PDB entry 8RJW | electron microscopy, 2.30 A resolution | chains H and I of the 10 polymer chains in the assembly

== Chain H (and I) ==
Molecule: DNA repair protein RAD52 homolog
Source organism: Homo sapiens
Notes: chain I of this document is another copy of the same molecule, construct and numbering; everything in this record applies to it too
Reference sequence: P43351 (RAD52_HUMAN); numbering as in UniProt (aligned over 1-418)
Amino-acid sequence (418 residues; numbered 1 to 418; the number before each row is that of its first residue):
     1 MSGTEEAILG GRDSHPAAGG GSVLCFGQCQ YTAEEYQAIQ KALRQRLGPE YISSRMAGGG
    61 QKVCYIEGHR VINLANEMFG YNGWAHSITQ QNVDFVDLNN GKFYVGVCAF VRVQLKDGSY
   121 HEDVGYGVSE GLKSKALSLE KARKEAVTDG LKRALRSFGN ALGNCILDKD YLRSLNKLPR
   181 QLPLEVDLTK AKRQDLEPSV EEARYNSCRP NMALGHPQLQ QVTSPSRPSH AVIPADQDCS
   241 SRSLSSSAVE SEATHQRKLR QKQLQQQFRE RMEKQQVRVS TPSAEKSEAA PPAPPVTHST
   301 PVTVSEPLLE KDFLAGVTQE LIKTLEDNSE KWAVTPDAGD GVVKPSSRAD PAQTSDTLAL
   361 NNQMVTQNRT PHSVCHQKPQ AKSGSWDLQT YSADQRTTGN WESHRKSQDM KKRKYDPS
Not modelled in the structure: 1-35, 49-64, 163-418 (chain I: 1-66, 77-83, 89-94, 99, 114-119, 131-133, 156-418)
UniProt features mapped onto this chain:
  - DNA-binding region: K152 to R156
  - modified residue: Y104 (Phosphotyrosine), S199 (Phosphoserine), T318 (Phosphothreonine), T335 (Phosphothreonine)
  - mutagenesis: R55 (R55A: Abolishes ssDNA-binding), Y65 (Y65A: Moderately defective in both ss and dsDNA-binding), K152 (K152A: Abolishes ssDNA-binding), R153 (R153A: Moderately defective in both ss and dsDNA-binding), R156 (R156A: Moderately defective in both ss and dsDNA-binding)
From the paper describing this entry:
  - binding site for ssDNA: R55, K152

== Interface between chain H and chain I ==
Residue-residue contacts (26):
  Q40(H) - N76(I)
  R44(H) - N73(I)
  F95(H) - K135(I)
  C108(H) - L139(I)  hydrophobic
  F110(H) - I88(I)  hydrophobic
  F110(H) - R143(I)
  Y120(H) - A85(I)
  Y120(H) - H86(I)  hydrogen bond (backbone-backbone)
  Y120(H) - S87(I)
  H121(H) - W84(I)  hydrogen bond (side chain-backbone)
  H121(H) - A85(I)
  H121(H) - H86(I)
  E122(H) - H86(I)  hydrogen bond (backbone-side chain)
  E122(H) - S87(I)
  E122(H) - I88(I)
  D123(H) - H86(I)  salt bridge
  V124(H) - R143(I)
  Y126(H) - K135(I)
  Y126(H) - A136(I)  hydrophobic
  R153(H) - R143(I)
  R153(H) - K144(I)
  S157(H) - I72(I)
  S157(H) - W84(I)
  F158(H) - I72(I)
  G159(H) - I72(I)
  N160(H) - H69(I)  hydrogen bond
Also at the interface, not in a pair above, chain H (18 interface residues in all): D94, S119
Also at the interface, not in a pair above, chain I (15 interface residues in all): E140

== Summary ==
18 residues of chain H and 15 residues of chain I are in contact; the contacts include 4 hydrogen bonds and 1
salt bridge. Polar pairs include D123(H)-H86(I), H121(H)-W84(I) and E122(H)-H86(I). Curated annotation
(UniProt) lists a DNA-binding region and 5 mutagenesis sites on chain H. The paper reports a binding site for
ssDNA at R55(H) and K152(H).
Chain H and chain I are both DNA repair protein RAD52 homolog (Homo sapiens); the structure, Human RAD52 open
ring - ssDNA complex, was determined by electron microscopy together with 8RIL, 8RJ3 and 8RK2 from the same
study.
